PDB entry 2V62 | X-ray diffraction, 1.70 A resolution | chain A

== Chain A ==
Protein: Serine/threonine-protein kinase VRK2
Source organism: Homo sapiens
Notes: EC 2.7.11.1; fragment: kinase domain, residues 14-335
Reference sequence: Q86Y07 (VRK2_HUMAN); residues 14-335 here = UniProt positions 14-335
Sequence (345 residues; each row starts with the number of its first residue; numbers below 1 keep their minus sign (Met-9 is residue -9)):
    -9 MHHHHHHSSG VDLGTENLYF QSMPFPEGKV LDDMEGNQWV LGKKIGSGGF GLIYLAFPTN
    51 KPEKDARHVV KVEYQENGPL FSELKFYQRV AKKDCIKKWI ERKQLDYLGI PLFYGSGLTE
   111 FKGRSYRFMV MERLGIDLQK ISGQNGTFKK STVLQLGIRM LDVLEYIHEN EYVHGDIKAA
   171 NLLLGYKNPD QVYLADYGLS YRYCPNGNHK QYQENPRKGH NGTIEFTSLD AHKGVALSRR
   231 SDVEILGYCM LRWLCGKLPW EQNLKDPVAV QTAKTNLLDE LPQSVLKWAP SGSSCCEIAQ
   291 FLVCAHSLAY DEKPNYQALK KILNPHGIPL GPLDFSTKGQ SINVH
Unresolved in the structure: -9 to 14, 36-41, 67, 331-335
Sequence notes: expression tag (-9 to 13)
Metal / ion sites: Mg2+: Arg207 (shared with 1 residue of chain B)
Small-molecule neighbours: succinic acid (SIN): Leu74, Leu108, Arg117
Curated features (UniProtKB/Swiss-Prot):
  - active site: Asp166 (Proton acceptor)
  - binding site (ATP): Ile35 to Ile43, Lys61
Reported in the primary citation:
  - conformationally variable residues (order/disorder transition): Gly36 to Gly41, Asn67
  - catalytic residues: Asp166, Lys168, Asp186 (by similarity / conservation)
  - contacts within the chain: Asp166-Thr213 (hydrogen bond), Lys168-Thr213 (hydrogen bond), Asn211-Thr217 (hydrogen bond)

== Overview ==
Ligands of chain A: succinic acid. Curated annotation (UniProt) lists active-site residue Asp166 and 10
ATP-binding residues. From the paper: catalytic residues Asp166, Lys168 and Asp186; conformational variability
at Gly36 and Asn67.
Chain A is Serine/threonine-protein kinase VRK2 (Homo sapiens); the structure, Structure of vaccinia-related
kinase 2, was determined by X-ray diffraction (same publication as 2JII).
